Entry 4W2O (X-ray diffraction, 3.20 A resolution); this record covers chains A and B.

== Chain A ==
Molecule: Anti-Marburgvirus Nucleoprotein Single Domain Antibody B
Organism: Lama glama
Notes: antibody fragment or engineered binder
Sequence (126 residues; each row starts with the number of its first residue):
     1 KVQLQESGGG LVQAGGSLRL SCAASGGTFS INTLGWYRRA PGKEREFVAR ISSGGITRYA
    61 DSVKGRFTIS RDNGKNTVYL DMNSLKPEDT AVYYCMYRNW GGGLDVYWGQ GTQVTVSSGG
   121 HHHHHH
Disordered / not traced: 119-126
Cystine bridges: Cys22-Cys95
Reported in the primary citation:
  - conformationally variable residues (loop rearrangement): Arg50, Arg58, Trp100, Gly101 to Gly103

== Chain B ==
Molecule: Nucleoprotein
Organism: Lake Victoria marburgvirus (strain Musoke-80)
Notes: fragment: C-terminal domain residues 601-695
UniProtKB: P27588 (NCAP_MABVM); numbering as in UniProt (aligned over 601-695)
Sequence (106 residues; numbered 590 to 695; the number before each row is that of its first residue):
   590 MGHHHHHHGG GSSPSAPQED TRMREAYELS PDFTNDEDNQ QNWPQRVVTK KGRTFLYPND
   650 LLQTNPPESL ITALVEEYQN PVSAKELQAD WPDMSFDERR HVAMNL
Disordered / not traced: 590-631
Differences from the reference sequence: initiating methionine (590); expression tag (591-600)
Swiss-Prot annotation at these positions:
  - motif: Pro603 to Pro606 (PTAP/PSAP motif)
  - natural variant: Arg611 (R611K: In strain: pp4/guinea pig nonlethal)

== Chain A / chain B interface ==
Pairs across the interface (25):
  Ile31(A) - Asp686(B)
  Ile31(A) - Glu687(B)
  Ile31(A) - His690(B)
  Arg50(A) - Asp679(B)  salt bridge
  Ser52(A) - Asp682(B)  hydrogen bond (side chain-backbone)
  Ser53(A) - Met683(B)
  Ser53(A) - Ser684(B)  hydrogen bond (side chain-backbone)
  Ser53(A) - Glu687(B)  hydrogen bond
  Gly54(A) - Asp682(B)  hydrogen bond (backbone-backbone)
  Gly54(A) - Ser684(B)
  Ile56(A) - Asp682(B)
  Arg58(A) - Ala678(B)  hydrogen bond (side chain-backbone)
  Arg58(A) - Asp682(B)  salt bridge
  Arg98(A) - Glu675(B)  salt bridge
  Arg98(A) - Asp679(B)  salt bridge
  Trp100(A) - Leu663(B)  hydrophobic
  Trp100(A) - Ser672(B)
  Trp100(A) - Glu675(B)
  Trp100(A) - Leu676(B)  hydrophobic
  Trp100(A) - Asp679(B)  hydrogen bond
  Trp100(A) - Val691(B)  hydrophobic
  Gly101(A) - Asn694(B)
  Gly101(A) - Leu695(B)
  Gly102(A) - Tyr667(B)  hydrogen bond (backbone-side chain)
  Gly103(A) - Leu695(B)
Interface residues without a listed pair, chain A (15 interface residues in all): Asn32, Thr33, Leu104
From the paper, about this interface:
  - residue pairs: Arg50(A)-Asp679(B) (salt bridge), Arg58(A)-Asp682(B) (salt bridge), Arg98(A)-Glu675(B) (salt bridge), Arg98(A)-Asp679(B) (salt bridge), Trp100(A)-Asp679(B), Leu676(B)-Trp100(A), Val691(B)-Trp100(A)
  - epitope / paratope residues, chain A: Arg50(A), Arg58(A), Arg98(A), Trp100(A), Gly101(A)
  - epitope / paratope residues, chain B: Leu663(B), Tyr667(B), Glu675(B), Leu676(B), Ala678(B), Asp679(B), Asp682(B), Met683(B), Ser684(B), Glu687(B), Val691(B), Leu695(B)

== In short ==
15 residues of chain A face 16 of chain B across their interface, with 7 hydrogen bonds and 4 salt bridges.
Among the polar pairs are Arg50(A)-Asp679(B), Arg58(A)-Asp682(B) and Arg98(A)-Glu675(B). The authors report
salt bridges between Arg50(A) and Asp679(B), Arg58(A) and Asp682(B) and Arg98(A) and Glu675(B) among others;
contacts between Trp100(A) and Asp679(B), Leu676(B) and Trp100(A) and Val691(B) and Trp100(A). From the paper:
epitope/paratope residues Arg50(A), Arg58(A) and Leu663(B) among others; conformational variability at
Arg50(A), Arg58(A) and Trp100(A) among others.
Here chain A is Anti-Marburgvirus Nucleoprotein Single Domain Antibody B (Lama glama) and chain B is
Nucleoprotein (Lake Victoria marburgvirus (strain Musoke-80)). Entry 4W2O (Anti-Marburgvirus Nucleoprotein
Single Domain Antibody B Complexed with Nucleoprotein C-terminal domain) was determined by X-ray diffraction
together with 4W2P, 4W2Q, 6APO, 6APP and 6APQ from the same study.
